Entry 7H1K (X-ray diffraction, 1.50 A resolution); this record covers chains A and B.

Chain A:
Name: Serine protease subunit NS2B
From: Zika virus
UniProt: Q32ZE1 (POLG_ZIKV); residues 46-89 here correspond to UniProt positions 1414-1457 (UniProt number = residue number + 1368)
Sequence (46 residues; each row starts with the number of its first residue):
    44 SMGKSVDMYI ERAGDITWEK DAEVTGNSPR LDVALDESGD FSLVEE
Unresolved in the structure: 44-49, 88-89
Differences from the reference sequence: expression tag (44-45)

Chain B:
Name: Serine protease NS3
From: Zika virus
Notes: EC 3.4.21.91, 3.6.1.15, 3.6.4.13
UniProt: Q32ZE1 (POLG_ZIKV); residues 11-177 here correspond to UniProt positions 1509-1675 (UniProt number = residue number + 1498)
Sequence (168 residues; numbered 10 to 177; the number before each row is that of its first residue):
    10 MKEVKKGETT DGVYRVMTRR LLGSTQVGVG VMQEGVFHTM WHVTKGAALR SGEGRLDPYW
    70 GDVKQDLVSY CGPWKLDAAW DGLSEVQLLA VPPGERAKNI QTLPGIFKTK DGDIGAVALD
   130 YPAGTSGSPI LDKCGRVIGL YGNGVVIKNG SYVSAITQGK REEETPVE
Unresolved in the structure: 10-15, 170-177
Differences from the reference sequence: initiating methionine (10); conflict Lys107 (Arg1605 in Q32ZE1)
Swiss-Prot annotation at these positions:
  - active site (Charge relay system): His51, Asp75, Ser135

Interface between chain A and chain B:
Pairs across the interface (101; chain A residue first):
  Asp50(A) - Met26(B)
  Asp50(A) - Thr27(B)
  Asp50(A) - Arg28(B)
  Asp50(A) - Arg29(B)
  Asp50(A) - Arg59(B)  salt bridge
  Met51(A) - Met26(B)
  Met51(A) - Val36(B)  hydrophobic
  Met51(A) - Val52(B)
  Met51(A) - Leu58(B)
  Met51(A) - Arg59(B)  hydrogen bond (backbone-backbone)
  Tyr52(A) - Arg24(B)
  Tyr52(A) - Val25(B)
  Tyr52(A) - Met26(B)  hydrogen bond (backbone-backbone)
  Tyr52(A) - Arg28(B)  hydrogen bond
  Tyr52(A) - Ser33(B)  hydrogen bond
  Tyr52(A) - Arg59(B)
  Ile53(A) - Tyr23(B)  hydrophobic
  Ile53(A) - Arg24(B)
  Ile53(A) - Met41(B)  hydrophobic
  Ile53(A) - Phe46(B)  hydrophobic
  Ile53(A) - Arg59(B)  hydrogen bond (backbone-backbone)
  Ile53(A) - Ser60(B)
  Ile53(A) - Leu65(B)  hydrophobic
  Glu54(A) - Tyr23(B)
  Glu54(A) - Arg24(B)  hydrogen bond (backbone-backbone)
  Arg55(A) - Glu17(B)
  Arg55(A) - Thr19(B)
  Arg55(A) - Asp20(B)  hydrogen bond (side chain-backbone)
  Arg55(A) - Val22(B)
  Arg55(A) - Tyr23(B)
  Ala56(A) - Val22(B)  hydrogen bond (backbone-backbone)
  Ala56(A) - Val100(B)  hydrophobic
  Ala56(A) - Ala106(B)
  Gly57(A) - Gly21(B)
  Gly57(A) - Val22(B)  hydrogen bond (backbone-backbone)
  Asp58(A) - Leu98(B)
  Ile59(A) - Gly21(B)
  Ile59(A) - Val22(B)
  Ile59(A) - Val40(B)  hydrophobic
  Ile59(A) - Leu98(B)  hydrophobic
  Ile59(A) - Leu140(B)  hydrophobic
  Ile59(A) - Gly144(B)
  Ile59(A) - Val146(B)  hydrophobic
  Thr60(A) - Asn108(B)  hydrogen bond (backbone-side chain)
  Thr60(A) - Leu140(B)
  Trp61(A) - Glu94(B)
  Trp61(A) - Val95(B)
  Trp61(A) - Gln96(B)
  Trp61(A) - Gln110(B)
  Trp61(A) - Leu140(B)
  Trp61(A) - Asp141(B)
  Trp61(A) - Lys142(B)
  Glu62(A) - Gln96(B)  hydrogen bond (backbone-side chain)
  Glu62(A) - Asn108(B)
  Ala65(A) - Gln96(B)
  Ala65(A) - Asn108(B)
  Glu66(A) - Asn108(B)
  Glu66(A) - Ile109(B)
  Glu66(A) - Gln110(B)  hydrogen bond (backbone-backbone)
  Val67(A) - Glu94(B)
  Val67(A) - Gln110(B)
  Thr68(A) - Ile109(B)
  Thr68(A) - Gln110(B)  hydrogen bond (backbone-backbone)
  Thr68(A) - Thr111(B)  hydrogen bond (backbone-side chain)
  Thr68(A) - Leu128(B)
  Gly69(A) - Thr111(B)
  Gly69(A) - Ala127(B)
  Asn70(A) - Leu112(B)
  Asn70(A) - Ala127(B)
  Ser71(A) - Leu112(B)  hydrogen bond (side chain-backbone)
  Ser71(A) - Pro113(B)
  Ser71(A) - Gly114(B)
  Pro72(A) - Gly114(B)
  Pro72(A) - Ile115(B)  hydrogen bond (backbone-backbone)
  Pro72(A) - Ala127(B)
  Pro72(A) - Val162(B)  hydrophobic
  Arg73(A) - Ile115(B)
  Leu74(A) - Ile115(B)  hydrogen bond (backbone-backbone)
  Leu74(A) - Phe116(B)
  Leu74(A) - Lys117(B)  hydrogen bond (backbone-backbone)
  Leu74(A) - Ile156(B)  hydrophobic
  Asp75(A) - Lys117(B)
  Val76(A) - Phe116(B)  hydrophobic
  Val76(A) - Lys117(B)  hydrogen bond (backbone-backbone)
  Val76(A) - Thr118(B)
  Leu78(A) - Lys73(B)
  Asp79(A) - Lys73(B)
  Glu80(A) - Lys73(B)
  Ser81(A) - Val72(B)
  Gly82(A) - Val72(B)
  Gly82(A) - Lys73(B)
  Gly82(A) - Asn152(B)  hydrogen bond (backbone-side chain)
  Phe84(A) - Phe116(B)  hydrophobic
  Phe84(A) - Asn152(B)
  Phe84(A) - Gly153(B)
  Phe84(A) - Val154(B)  hydrophobic
  Phe84(A) - Ala164(B)  hydrophobic
  Ser85(A) - Val154(B)
  Leu86(A) - Val154(B)  hydrophobic
  Leu86(A) - Val155(B)
  Leu86(A) - Ile156(B)  hydrophobic
Interface residues without a listed pair, chain B (60 interface residues in all): Thr53, Ala57, Arg105, Ile123, Pro138

In short:
33 residues of chain A face 60 of chain B across their interface, with 20 hydrogen bonds and 1 salt bridge.
Among the polar pairs are Asp50(A)-Arg59(B), Tyr52(A)-Arg28(B) and Tyr52(A)-Ser33(B). UniProt lists 3
active-site residues on chain B.
Chain A is Serine protease subunit NS2B and chain B is Serine protease NS3, both from Zika virus; the
structure, PanDDA analysis group deposition -- Crystal Structure of ZIKV NS2B-NS3 protease in complex with
Z57122377, was determined by X-ray diffraction.
